1J2U - chains B and C of the 6 polymer chains in the assembly; structure by X-ray diffraction, 1.85 A resolution.

# Chain B (and C)
Molecule: creatinine amidohydrolase
Organism: Pseudomonas putida
Notes: EC 3.5.2.10; chain C of this document is another copy of the same molecule, construct and numbering; everything in this record applies to it too
Reference sequence: P83772 (P83772_PSEPU); residues 1-260 here = UniProt positions 1-260
Sequence (260 residues; numbered 1 to 260; the number before each row is that of its first residue):
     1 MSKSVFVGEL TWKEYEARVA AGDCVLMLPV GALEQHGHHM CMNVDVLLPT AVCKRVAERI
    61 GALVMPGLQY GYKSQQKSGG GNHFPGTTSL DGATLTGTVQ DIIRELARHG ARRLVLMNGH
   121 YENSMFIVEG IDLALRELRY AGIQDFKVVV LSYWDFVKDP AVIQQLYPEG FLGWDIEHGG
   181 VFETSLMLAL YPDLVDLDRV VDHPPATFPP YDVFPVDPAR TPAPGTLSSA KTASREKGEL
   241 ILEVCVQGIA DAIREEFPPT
Disordered / not traced: 1-2, 260
Metal / ion sites: Zn2+ site 1: Glu-34, Asp-45, His-120; Zn2+ site 2: His-36, Asp-45, Glu-183
UniProt features mapped onto this chain:
  - binding site (Mn(2+)): Glu-34, Asp-45, His-120
  - binding site (Zn(2+)): Glu-34, His-36, Asp-45, His-120, Glu-183
  - binding site (creatine): Ser-78, Tyr-121, Trp-174, Asp-175, His-178
  - site: Glu-122 (Coordinates a catalytic water molecule)
  - mutagenesis: Tyr-121 (Y121A: 30-fold decrease in catalytic efficiency), Glu-122 (E122Q: 700-fold decrease in catalytic efficiency. No ion in metal binding site 1), Trp-154 (W154A: Loss of activity; W154F: 340-fold decrease in catalytic efficiency), Trp-174 (W174A: Nearly no activity; W174F: 2-fold decrease in catalytic efficiency), His-178 (H178A: Loss of activity), Glu-183 (E183Q: Loss of activity)

# How chain B and chain C interact
Pairs across the interface (105; chain B residue first):
  Val-7(B) / Met-42(C)
  Gly-8(B) / Leu-33(C)
  Gly-8(B) / Cys-41(C)
  Gly-8(B) / Met-42(C)  hydrogen bond (backbone-backbone)
  Gly-8(B) / Asn-43(C)  hydrogen bond (backbone-backbone)
  Glu-9(B) / Cys-41(C)
  Leu-10(B) / Cys-41(C)
  Leu-10(B) / Met-42(C)  hydrogen bond (backbone-backbone)
  Thr-11(B) / Gly-37(C)
  Thr-11(B) / His-38(C)
  Thr-11(B) / Met-40(C)
  Thr-11(B) / Met-42(C)
  Trp-12(B) / Gln-35(C)
  Trp-12(B) / Gly-37(C)
  Trp-12(B) / Met-42(C)  hydrophobic
  Trp-12(B) / Phe-84(C)  hydrophobic
  Trp-12(B) / Pro-85(C)
  Trp-12(B) / Ala-223(C)
  Trp-12(B) / Pro-224(C)  hydrogen bond (side chain-backbone)
  Lys-13(B) / His-38(C)
  Glu-14(B) / Arg-199(C)  salt bridge
  Tyr-15(B) / Met-42(C)  hydrophobic
  Tyr-15(B) / Gly-86(C)
  Glu-16(B) / Pro-85(C)
  Leu-28(B) / Tyr-70(C)
  Leu-33(B) / Gly-8(C)
  Leu-33(B) / Met-65(C)  hydrophobic
  Leu-33(B) / Pro-66(C)
  Gln-35(B) / Trp-12(C)
  Gly-37(B) / Thr-11(C)
  Gly-37(B) / Trp-12(C)
  His-38(B) / Thr-11(C)
  His-38(B) / Trp-12(C)
  His-38(B) / Lys-13(C)
  Met-40(B) / Thr-11(C)
  Cys-41(B) / Gly-8(C)
  Cys-41(B) / Glu-9(C)
  Cys-41(B) / Leu-10(C)
  Met-42(B) / Val-7(C)
  Met-42(B) / Gly-8(C)  hydrogen bond (backbone-backbone)
  Met-42(B) / Leu-10(C)  hydrogen bond (backbone-backbone)
  Met-42(B) / Thr-11(C)
  Met-42(B) / Trp-12(C)  hydrophobic
  Met-42(B) / Tyr-15(C)  hydrophobic
  Asn-43(B) / Gly-8(C)  hydrogen bond (backbone-backbone)
  Met-65(B) / Leu-33(C)  hydrophobic
  Met-65(B) / Tyr-70(C)
  Met-65(B) / Thr-88(C)
  Pro-66(B) / Leu-33(C)
  Pro-66(B) / Gln-69(C)
  Pro-66(B) / Tyr-70(C)  hydrogen bond (backbone-side chain)
  Gly-67(B) / Gln-69(C)
  Leu-68(B) / Tyr-70(C)  hydrophobic
  Gln-69(B) / Pro-66(C)
  Gln-69(B) / Gly-67(C)
  Gln-69(B) / Gln-69(C)
  Tyr-70(B) / Leu-28(C)
  Tyr-70(B) / Met-65(C)
  Tyr-70(B) / Pro-66(C)  hydrogen bond (side chain-backbone)
  Tyr-70(B) / Ile-102(C)  hydrophobic
  Asn-82(B) / Glu-105(C)
  Asn-82(B) / Arg-108(C)  hydrogen bond (backbone-side chain)
  His-83(B) / Arg-108(C)  hydrogen bond (backbone-side chain)
  Phe-84(B) / Trp-12(C)  hydrophobic
  Phe-84(B) / Arg-108(C)  hydrogen bond (backbone-side chain)
  Pro-85(B) / Trp-12(C)
  Pro-85(B) / Glu-16(C)
  Pro-85(B) / His-109(C)
  Gly-86(B) / Tyr-15(C)
  Gly-86(B) / His-109(C)  hydrogen bond (backbone-side chain)
  Thr-87(B) / Glu-105(C)
  Thr-87(B) / Arg-108(C)  hydrogen bond (backbone-side chain)
  Thr-87(B) / His-109(C)  hydrogen bond (backbone-side chain)
  Thr-88(B) / Met-65(C)
  Thr-88(B) / Glu-105(C)
  Thr-88(B) / His-109(C)
  Ser-89(B) / Glu-105(C)  hydrogen bond (backbone-side chain)
  Leu-90(B) / Asp-101(C)
  Asp-91(B) / Asp-101(C)  hydrogen bond (backbone-side chain)
  Asp-91(B) / Arg-104(C)  salt bridge
  Thr-94(B) / Gly-97(C)
  Thr-94(B) / Thr-98(C)
  Thr-94(B) / Asp-101(C)  hydrogen bond
  Gly-97(B) / Thr-94(C)
  Thr-98(B) / Thr-94(C)
  Asp-101(B) / Leu-90(C)
  Asp-101(B) / Asp-91(C)  hydrogen bond (side chain-backbone)
  Asp-101(B) / Thr-94(C)  hydrogen bond
  Ile-102(B) / Tyr-70(C)  hydrophobic
  Arg-104(B) / Asp-91(C)  salt bridge
  Glu-105(B) / Asn-82(C)
  Glu-105(B) / Thr-87(C)
  Glu-105(B) / Thr-88(C)
  Glu-105(B) / Ser-89(C)  hydrogen bond (side chain-backbone)
  Arg-108(B) / Asn-82(C)  hydrogen bond (side chain-backbone)
  Arg-108(B) / His-83(C)
  Arg-108(B) / Phe-84(C)  hydrogen bond (side chain-backbone)
  Arg-108(B) / Thr-87(C)  hydrogen bond (side chain-backbone)
  His-109(B) / Pro-85(C)
  His-109(B) / Gly-86(C)  hydrogen bond (side chain-backbone)
  His-109(B) / Thr-87(C)  hydrogen bond (side chain-backbone)
  His-109(B) / Thr-88(C)
  Leu-194(B) / Glu-9(C)
  Ala-223(B) / Trp-12(C)
  Pro-224(B) / Trp-12(C)  hydrogen bond (backbone-side chain)
Other interface residues (no listed pair), chain B (49 interface residues in all): His-36, Leu-106
Other interface residues (no listed pair), chain C (48 interface residues in all): His-36, Leu-68, Leu-194

# In short
Chain B and chain C form an interface of 49 and 48 residues respectively, with 27 hydrogen bonds and 3 salt
bridges. Polar pairs include Glu-14(B)/Arg-199(C), Asp-91(B)/Arg-104(C) and Trp-12(B)/Pro-224(C).
Chain B and chain C are both creatinine amidohydrolase (Pseudomonas putida); the structure, Creatininase Zn,
was determined by X-ray diffraction, deposited together with 1J2T and 1V7Z.
